8UT2 - chains B and D of the 12 polymer chains in the assembly; structure by electron microscopy, 2.56 A resolution.

# Chain B (and D)
Protein: Fusion glycoprotein F0
Organism: Measles morbillivirus
Notes: chain D of this document is another copy of the same molecule, construct and numbering; everything in this record applies to it too
Reference sequence: Q786F3 (FUS_MEASC); residues 113-495 here = UniProt positions 113-495
Sequence (420 residues; row label = number of the first residue in the row):
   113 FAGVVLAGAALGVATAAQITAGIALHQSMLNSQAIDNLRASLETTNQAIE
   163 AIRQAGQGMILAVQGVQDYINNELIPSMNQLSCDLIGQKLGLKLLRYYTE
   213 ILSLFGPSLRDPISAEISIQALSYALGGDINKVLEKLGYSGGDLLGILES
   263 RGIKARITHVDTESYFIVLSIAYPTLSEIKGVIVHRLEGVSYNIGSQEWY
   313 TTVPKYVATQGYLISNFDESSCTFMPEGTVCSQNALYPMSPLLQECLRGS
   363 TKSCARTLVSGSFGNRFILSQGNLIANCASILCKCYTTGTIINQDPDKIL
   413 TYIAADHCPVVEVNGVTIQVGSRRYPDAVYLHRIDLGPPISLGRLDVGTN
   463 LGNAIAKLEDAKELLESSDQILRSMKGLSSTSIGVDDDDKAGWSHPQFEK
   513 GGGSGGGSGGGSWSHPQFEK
Not modelled in the structure: 113-114, 487-532
Construct notes: engineered mutation Gly170 (Glu in Q786F3), Gly455 (Glu in Q786F3); expression tag (496-532)
Disulfides: Cys334-Cys343, Cys358-Cys366, Cys390-Cys395, Cys397-Cys420
Curated features (UniProtKB/Swiss-Prot):
  - region: Phe113 to His138 (Fusion peptide)
  - natural variant: Leu137 (L137F: Hyperfusogenic; L137H: Hyperfusogenic), Ser262 (S262N: Hyperfusogenic; S262R: Hyperfusogenic), Leu354 (L354M: Hyperfusogenic; L354P: Hyperfusogenic), Leu454 (L454K: Hyperfusogenic; L454W: Hyperfusogenic), Thr461 (T461W: Hyperfusogenic), Asn462 (N462K: Hyperfusogenic), Gly464 (G464W: Hyperfusogenic), Asn465 (N465K: Hyperfusogenic; N465S: Hyperfusogenic)
  - mutagenesis: Trp311 (W311A: Greatly reduced fusion function. Inefficient F0 processing), Leu325 (L325S: Greatly reduced fusion function. No effect on F0 processing), Leu348 (L348S: Greatly reduced fusion function. Inefficient F0 processing), Tyr349 (Y349A: Greatly reduced fusion function. No effect on F0 processing), Arg360 (R360A: Greatly reduced fusion function. No effect on F0 processing), Ile393 (I393S: Greatly reduced fusion function. Inefficient F0 processing), Asp418 (D418A: Greatly reduced fusion function. Inefficient F0 processing), Tyr437 (Y437A: Greatly reduced fusion function. Inefficient F0 processing)

# Chain B / chain D interface
Residue-residue contacts (76; chain B residue first):
  Asp180(B) with Leu204(D)
  Asn184(B) with Leu197(D); Lys201(D); Leu204(D)
  Glu185(B) with Lys201(D), salt bridge
  Pro188(B) with Leu197(D), hydrophobic
  Asp241(B) with Leu207(D); Thr211(D), hydrogen bond
  Asn243(B) with Leu207(D); Tyr210(D); Thr211(D), hydrogen bond
  Leu257(B) with Leu214(D), hydrophobic
  Glu261(B) with Pro219(D); Ser220(D)
  Arg298(B) with Arg222(D)
  Glu300(B) with Thr127(D)
  Tyr318(B) with Arg222(D), hydrogen bond
  Phe336(B) with Arg222(D)
  Met337(B) with Pro219(D), hydrophobic
  Leu370(B) with Pro350(D), hydrophobic
  Val371(B) with Pro350(D)
  Ser372(B) with Leu348(D); Tyr349(D); Pro350(D)
  Gly373(B) with Asn346(D); Leu348(D), hydrogen bond (backbone-backbone)
  Ser374(B) with Asn346(D), hydrogen bond (side chain-backbone)
  Gly376(B) with Ala128(D)
  Phe379(B) with Ala128(D); Ile131(D), hydrophobic
  Ile380(B) with Ala126(D); Thr127(D)
  Leu381(B) with Gly124(D); Val125(D); Ala126(D), hydrogen bond (backbone-backbone); Ile131(D), hydrophobic
  Gly384(B) with Gly120(D)
  Val428(B) with Ile131(D), hydrophobic; Ile135(D), hydrophobic
  Thr429(B) with Val116(D), hydrogen bond (side chain-backbone); Val117(D); Leu118(D), hydrogen bond (backbone-backbone)
  Ile430(B) with Leu118(D); Ile131(D), hydrophobic
  Gln431(B) with Val117(D); Leu118(D), hydrogen bond (backbone-backbone); Ala119(D); Gly120(D), hydrogen bond (backbone-backbone)
  Ser453(B) with Ser352(D)
  Arg456(B) with Leu454(D), hydrogen bond (side chain-backbone)
  Leu457(B) with Val315(D); Pro316(D); Leu454(D), hydrophobic
  Asp458(B) with Asn328(D); Met351(D); Ser352(D), hydrogen bond (side chain-backbone)
  Gly460(B) with Ile452(D)
  Thr461(B) with Leu354(D); Leu355(D); Ser365(D)
  Asn462(B) with Ser352(D), hydrogen bond; Leu354(D)
  Leu463(B) with Val459(D), hydrophobic; Leu463(D), hydrophobic
  Gly464(B) with Pro450(D); Ile452(D)
  Asn465(B) with Leu354(D)
  Ile467(B) with Asn462(D)
  Ala468(B) with Pro450(D), hydrophobic
  Leu470(B) with Ala466(D), hydrophobic; Leu470(D), hydrophobic
  Leu476(B) with Leu476(D)
  Leu477(B) with Ala473(D), hydrophobic
  Ile483(B) with Glu475(D); Leu476(D), hydrophobic; Gln482(D)
Other interface residues (no listed pair), chain B (51 interface residues in all): Asn183, Gln192, Gly239, Lys244, Val422, Val459, Ser479, Ser486
Other interface residues (no listed pair), chain D (55 interface residues in all): Leu123, Thr132, Tyr181, Gln192, Leu193, Gln200, Arg208, Ala367, Lys469

# Overview
The interface between chain B and chain D involves 51 residues on one side and 55 on the other, with 13
hydrogen bonds and 1 salt bridge. Among the polar pairs are Glu185(B)-Lys201(D), Asp241(B)-Thr211(D) and
Asn243(B)-Thr211(D).
Chain B and chain D are both Fusion glycoprotein F0 (Measles morbillivirus); the structure, Pre-fusion Measles
virus fusion protein complexed with Fab 77, was determined by electron microscopy (same publication as 8UTF,
8UUP, 8UUQ and 9AT8).
